PDB entry 6NUW | electron microscopy, 4.25 A resolution (low resolution: residue-level contacts below are approximate; hydrogen-bond / salt-bridge calls are withheld) | chains E and I of the 13 polymer chains in the assembly

[Chain E]
Name: Inner kinetochore subunit CHL4
From: Saccharomyces cerevisiae (strain ATCC 204508 / S288c)
UniProt: P38907 (CENPN_YEAST); residue numbers follow UniProt; this construct covers 1-458
Amino-acid sequence (461 residues; numbered -2 to 458; the number before each row is that of its first residue; numbers below 1 keep their minus sign (Ser-2 is residue -2)):
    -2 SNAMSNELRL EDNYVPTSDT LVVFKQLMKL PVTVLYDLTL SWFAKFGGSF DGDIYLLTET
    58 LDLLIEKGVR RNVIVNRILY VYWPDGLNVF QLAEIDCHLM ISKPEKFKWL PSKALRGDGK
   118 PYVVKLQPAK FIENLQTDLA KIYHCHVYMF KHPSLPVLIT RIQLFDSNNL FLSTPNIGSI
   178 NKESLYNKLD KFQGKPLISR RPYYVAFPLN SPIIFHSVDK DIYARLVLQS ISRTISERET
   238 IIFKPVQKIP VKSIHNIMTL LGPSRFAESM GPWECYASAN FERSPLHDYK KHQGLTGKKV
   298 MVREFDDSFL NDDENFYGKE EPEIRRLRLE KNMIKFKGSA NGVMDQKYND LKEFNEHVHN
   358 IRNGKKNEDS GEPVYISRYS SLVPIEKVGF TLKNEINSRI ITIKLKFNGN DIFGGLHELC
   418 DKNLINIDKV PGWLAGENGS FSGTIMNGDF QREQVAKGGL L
Unresolved in the structure: -2 to 15, 43-49, 81-83, 168-190, 337-373, 455-458
Differences from the reference sequence: expression tag (-2 to 0)

[Chain I]
Name: Inner kinetochore subunit AME1
From: Saccharomyces cerevisiae (strain ATCC 204508 / S288c)
UniProt: P38313 (CENPU_YEAST); residue numbers follow UniProt; this construct covers 1-324
Amino-acid sequence (330 residues; numbered 1 to 330; the number before each row is that of its first residue):
     1 MDRDTKLAFR LRGSHSRRTD DIDDDVIVFK TPNAVYREEN SPIQSPVQPI LSSPKLANSF
    61 EFPITTNNVN AQDRHEHGYQ PLDAEDYPMI DSENKSLISE SPQNVRNDED LTTRYNFDDI
   121 PIRQLSSSIT SVTTIDVLSS LFINLFENDL IPQALKDFNK SDDDQFRKLL YKLDLRLFQT
   181 ISDQMTRDLK DILDINVSNN ELCYQLKQVL ARKEDLNQQI ISVRNEIQEL KAGKDWHDLQ
   241 NEQAKLNDKV KLNKRLNDLT STLLGKYEGD RKIMSQDSED DSIRDDSNIL DIAHFVDLMD
   301 PYNGLLKKIN KINENLSNEL QPSLHHHHHH
Unresolved in the structure: 1-123, 151-169, 278-288, 322-330
Differences from the reference sequence: expression tag (325-330)

[Chain E / chain I interface]
Pairs across the interface - 19 pairs, chain E then chain I:
  Arg113(E) - Asp235(I)
  Gly114(E) - Asp235(I)
  Gly114(E) - Trp236(I)
  Gln133(E) - Arg224(I)
  Ala137(E) - Arg224(I)
  Ile219(E) - Ile221(I)
  Tyr220(E) - Asn217(I)
  Arg222(E) - Ile221(I)
  Leu223(E) - Ile221(I)
  Gln226(E) - Arg224(I)
  Gln226(E) - Asn225(I)
  Gln226(E) - Gln228(I)
  Ser229(E) - Gln228(I)
  Arg230(E) - Arg224(I)
  Arg230(E) - Gln228(I)
  Ile238(E) - Gln228(I)
  Ile238(E) - Lys231(I)
  Ile238(E) - Ala232(I)
  Phe240(E) - Ala232(I)
Other interface residues (no listed pair), chain E (16 interface residues in all): Asp115, Lys138, Ile239
Other interface residues (no listed pair), chain I (10 interface residues in all): Glu214

[Overview]
16 residues of chain E face 10 of chain I across their interface.
Chain E is Inner kinetochore subunit CHL4 and chain I is Inner kinetochore subunit AME1, both from
Saccharomyces cerevisiae (strain ATCC 204508 / S288c); the structure, Yeast Ctf19 complex, was determined by
electron microscopy.
